Entry 7AHX (X-ray diffraction, 2.73 A resolution); this record covers chains A and B of the 4 polymer chains in the assembly.

# Chain A
Molecule: Gag-Pol polyprotein
Organism: Human immunodeficiency virus type 1 BH10
Notes: EC 3.4.23.16, 2.7.7.49, 2.7.7.7, 3.1.26.13, 3.1.13.2, 2.7.7.-, 3.1.-.-
UniProtKB: P03366 (POL_HV1B1); residues 1-554 here correspond to UniProt positions 600-1153 (UniProt number = residue number + 599)
Chain sequence (556 residues; numbered -1 to 554; the number before each row is that of its first residue; numbers below 1 keep their minus sign (Met-1 is residue -1)):
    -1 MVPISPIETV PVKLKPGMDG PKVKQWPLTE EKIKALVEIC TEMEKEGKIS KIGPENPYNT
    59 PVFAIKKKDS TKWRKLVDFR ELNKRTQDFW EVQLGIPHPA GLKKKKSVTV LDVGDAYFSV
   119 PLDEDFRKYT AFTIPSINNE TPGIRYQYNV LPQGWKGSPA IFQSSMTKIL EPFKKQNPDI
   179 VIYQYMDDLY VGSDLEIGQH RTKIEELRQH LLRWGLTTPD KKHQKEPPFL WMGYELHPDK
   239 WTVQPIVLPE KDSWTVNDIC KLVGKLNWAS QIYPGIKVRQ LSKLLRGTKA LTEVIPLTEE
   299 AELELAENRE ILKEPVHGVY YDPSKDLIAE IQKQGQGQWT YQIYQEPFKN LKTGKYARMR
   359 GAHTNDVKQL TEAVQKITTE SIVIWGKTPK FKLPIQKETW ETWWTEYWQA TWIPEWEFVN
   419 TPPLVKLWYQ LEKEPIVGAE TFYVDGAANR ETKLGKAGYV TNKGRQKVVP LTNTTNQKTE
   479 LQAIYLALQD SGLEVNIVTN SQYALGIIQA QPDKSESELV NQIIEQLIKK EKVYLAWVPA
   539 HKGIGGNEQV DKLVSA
Not modelled in the structure: -1
Construct notes: initiating methionine (-1); expression tag (0); engineered mutation Cys258 (Gln857 in P03366), Ser280 (Cys879 in P03366), Asn498 (Asp1097 in P03366)
Swiss-Prot annotation at these positions:
  - region: Phe227 to His235 (RT 'primer grip')
  - motif: Trp398 to Trp414 (Tryptophan repeat motif)
  - binding site (Mg(2+)): Asp110, Asp185, Asp186, Asp443, Glu478, Asp549
  - site: Trp401 (Essential for RT p66/p51 heterodimerization), Trp414 (Essential for RT p66/p51 heterodimerization), Phe440, Tyr441 (Cleavage)
Bound ions: Mn2+ site 1: Asp110, Val111, Asp185 (together with D-Aspartate Tenofovir); Mn2+ site 2: Asp443, Gly444, Glu478
Ligand contacts: D-Aspartate Tenofovir: Lys65, Lys66, Arg72, Leu74, Asp110, Val111, Gly112, Asp113, Ala114, Tyr115, Gln151, Met184, Asp185

# Chain B
Molecule: Gag-Pol polyprotein
Organism: Human immunodeficiency virus type 1 BH10
Notes: EC 3.4.23.16, 2.7.7.49, 2.7.7.7, 3.1.26.13, 3.1.13.2, 2.7.7.-, 3.1.-.-
UniProtKB: P03366 (POL_HV1B1); residues 1-428 here correspond to UniProt positions 600-1027 (UniProt number = residue number + 599)
Chain sequence (428 residues; row label = number of the first residue in the row):
     1 PISPIETVPV KLKPGMDGPK VKQWPLTEEK IKALVEICTE MEKEGKISKI GPENPYNTPV
    61 FAIKKKDSTK WRKLVDFREL NKRTQDFWEV QLGIPHPAGL KKKKSVTVLD VGDAYFSVPL
   121 DEDFRKYTAF TIPSINNETP GIRYQYNVLP QGWKGSPAIF QSSMTKILEP FKKQNPDIVI
   181 YQYMDDLYVG SDLEIGQHRT KIEELRQHLL RWGLTTPDKK HQKEPPFLWM GYELHPDKWT
   241 VQPIVLPEKD SWTVNDIQKL VGKLNWASQI YPGIKVRQLS KLLRGTKALT EVIPLTEEAE
   301 LELAENREIL KEPVHGVYYD PSKDLIAEIQ KQGQGQWTYQ IYQEPFKNLK TGKYARMRGA
   361 HTNDVKQLTE AVQKITTESI VIWGKTPKFK LPIQKETWET WWTEYWQATW IPEWEFVNTP
   421 PLVKLWYQ
Not modelled in the structure: 1-3, 215-228
Construct notes: engineered mutation Ser280 (Cys879 in P03366)
Swiss-Prot annotation at these positions:
  - region: Phe227 to His235 (RT 'primer grip')
  - motif: Trp398 to Trp414 (Tryptophan repeat motif)
  - binding site (Mg(2+)): Asp110, Asp185, Asp186
  - site (Essential for RT p66/p51 heterodimerization): Trp401, Trp414

# Interface between chain A and chain B
Contacting residue pairs (118):
  Val8(A) - Glu53(B)
  Pro9(A) - Glu53(B)
  Gln85(A) - Glu53(B)  hydrogen bond (side chain-backbone)
  Asp86(A) - Lys20(B)  salt bridge
  Asp86(A) - Pro55(B)
  Phe87(A) - Pro52(B)
  Trp88(A) - Lys20(B)
  Trp88(A) - Val21(B)
  Trp88(A) - Lys22(B)
  Trp88(A) - Pro52(B)  hydrogen bond (backbone-backbone)
  Trp88(A) - Asn54(B)
  Trp88(A) - Pro55(B)
  Trp88(A) - Asn57(B)
  Trp88(A) - Thr131(B)
  Trp88(A) - Arg143(B)
  Val90(A) - Pro140(B)
  Val90(A) - Gly141(B)  hydrogen bond (backbone-backbone)
  Val90(A) - Arg143(B)
  Leu92(A) - Pro133(B)  hydrophobic
  Leu92(A) - Asn137(B)
  Gly93(A) - Asn137(B)  hydrogen bond (backbone-side chain)
  Ile94(A) - Asn137(B)
  Pro95(A) - Asn136(B)
  His96(A) - Asn136(B)  hydrogen bond (backbone-side chain)
  Gly99(A) - Asn136(B)
  Ala158(A) - Pro52(B)
  Ser162(A) - Pro52(B)
  Thr165(A) - Pro140(B)
  Glu169(A) - Lys49(B)  salt bridge
  Lys172(A) - Thr139(B)
  Val179(A) - Glu138(B)
  Ile180(A) - Glu138(B)
  Tyr181(A) - Asn136(B)  hydrogen bond
  Tyr181(A) - Glu138(B)
  Gln182(A) - Glu138(B)  hydrogen bond (backbone-backbone)
  Gln182(A) - Pro140(B)
  Arg358(A) - Glu396(B)  salt bridge
  Gln373(A) - Glu396(B)
  Gln373(A) - Thr397(B)  hydrogen bond
  Thr376(A) - Trp401(B)
  Ile380(A) - Leu26(B)
  Ile380(A) - Thr27(B)
  Val381(A) - Pro25(B)  hydrophobic
  Val381(A) - Ile135(B)
  Val381(A) - Asn136(B)  hydrogen bond (backbone-backbone)
  Val381(A) - Asn137(B)
  Ile382(A) - Ile135(B)
  Ile382(A) - Asn136(B)
  Trp383(A) - Ile135(B)
  Gly384(A) - Thr27(B)
  Gly384(A) - Glu28(B)  hydrogen bond (backbone-backbone)
  Gly384(A) - Ile135(B)
  Thr386(A) - Trp401(B)
  Trp402(A) - Lys331(B)  hydrogen bond (backbone-side chain)
  Trp402(A) - His361(B)
  Trp402(A) - Thr362(B)
  Trp402(A) - Asp364(B)
  Tyr405(A) - Lys331(B)  hydrogen bond (backbone-side chain)
  Trp406(A) - Lys331(B)
  Trp406(A) - Asn418(B)  hydrogen bond
  Trp406(A) - Thr419(B)
  Trp406(A) - Pro420(B)
  Trp406(A) - Pro421(B)
  Gln407(A) - Lys331(B)  hydrogen bond (backbone-side chain)
  Gln407(A) - Pro392(B)
  Gln407(A) - Ile393(B)
  Gln407(A) - Gln394(B)
  Gln407(A) - Val417(B)  hydrogen bond (side chain-backbone)
  Gln407(A) - Asn418(B)
  Ala408(A) - Asp364(B)
  Ala408(A) - Pro392(B)  hydrogen bond (backbone-backbone)
  Ala408(A) - Ile393(B)
  Thr409(A) - Asp364(B)  hydrogen bond (backbone-side chain)
  Trp410(A) - Thr362(B)  hydrogen bond (side chain-backbone)
  Trp410(A) - Asn363(B)
  Trp410(A) - Val365(B)  hydrophobic
  Trp410(A) - Trp401(B)  hydrophobic
  Trp410(A) - Tyr405(B)
  Pro412(A) - Trp401(B)
  Pro433(A) - Asn255(B)
  Pro433(A) - Leu289(B)  hydrophobic
  Pro433(A) - Thr290(B)
  Ile434(A) - Thr290(B)
  Val435(A) - Thr290(B)
  Thr439(A) - Lys287(B)
  Thr439(A) - Ala288(B)
  Thr439(A) - Leu289(B)  hydrogen bond (side chain-backbone)
  Tyr441(A) - Val254(B)
  Tyr441(A) - Gln258(B)  hydrogen bond
  Tyr441(A) - Thr286(B)
  Tyr441(A) - Lys287(B)  hydrogen bond (side chain-backbone)
  Val458(A) - Thr286(B)
  Thr459(A) - Thr286(B)
  Asn460(A) - Thr286(B)
  Asn460(A) - Ala288(B)
  Asn494(A) - Leu289(B)
  Val496(A) - Leu289(B)  hydrophobic
  Gln500(A) - Trp266(B)
  Gly504(A) - Pro420(B)
  Gln507(A) - Pro421(B)
  Tyr532(A) - Asn255(B)  hydrogen bond
  Tyr532(A) - Leu289(B)  hydrophobic
  Trp535(A) - Val423(B)  hydrophobic
  Val536(A) - Gln258(B)
  Pro537(A) - Gly262(B)
  Pro537(A) - Asn265(B)
  Lys540(A) - Asn265(B)
  Lys540(A) - Ser280(B)
  Gly541(A) - Ser280(B)
  Gly541(A) - Leu283(B)
  Ile542(A) - Val261(B)  hydrophobic
  Ile542(A) - Leu283(B)
  Gly543(A) - Leu283(B)  hydrogen bond (backbone-backbone)
  Gly543(A) - Arg284(B)
  Gly543(A) - Gly285(B)
  Gly544(A) - Gly285(B)
  Gly544(A) - Thr286(B)
  Gln547(A) - Arg284(B)  hydrogen bond (side chain-backbone)
Other interface residues (no listed pair), chain A (69 interface residues in all): Gln91, Leu100, Ile159, Gln161, Thr377, Thr403, Ala534
Other interface residues (no listed pair), chain B (65 interface residues in all): Gln23, Gly51, Lys259, Val276, Trp337, Leu368, Thr400

# Overview
The interface between chain A and chain B involves 69 residues on one side and 65 on the other; the contacts
include 24 hydrogen bonds and 3 salt bridges. Polar contacts include Asp86(A)-Lys20(B), Glu169(A)-Lys49(B) and
Arg358(A)-Glu396(B). Bound to chain A: D-Aspartate Tenofovir.
Chain A is Gag-Pol polyprotein and chain B is Gag-Pol polyprotein, both from Human immunodeficiency virus type
1 BH10; the structure, HIV-1 reverse transcriptase complex with DNA and D-aspartate tenofovir with bound
manganese, was determined by X-ray diffraction, deposited together with 7AID, 7AIF, 7AIG, 7AII and 7AIJ.
